6Q2O - chains A and E of the 6 polymer chains in the assembly; structure by electron microscopy, 3.65 A resolution.

== Chain A ==
Molecule: Neurturin
Organism: Homo sapiens
UniProt: Q99748 (NRTN_HUMAN); residues 96-197 here = UniProt positions 96-197
Amino-acid sequence (102 residues; numbered 96 to 197; the number before each row is that of its first residue):
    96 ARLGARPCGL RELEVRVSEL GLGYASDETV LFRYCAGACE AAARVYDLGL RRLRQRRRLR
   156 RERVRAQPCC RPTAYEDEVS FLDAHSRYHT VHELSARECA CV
Disordered / not traced: 96-99
Disulfides: Cys-103/Cys-165, Cys-130/Cys-194, Cys-134/Cys-196
Curated features (UniProtKB/Swiss-Prot):
  - binding site (heparan sulfate group): Arg-149, Arg-158, Arg-160, Gln-162
What the authors report for this chain:
  - mutagenesis - R101E/R155E: increased localization to EEA1
  - mutagenesis - R101E/R155E: abolished binding to Proto-oncogene tyrosine-protein kinase receptor Ret (chain E)

== Chain E ==
Molecule: Proto-oncogene tyrosine-protein kinase receptor Ret
Organism: Homo sapiens
Notes: EC 2.7.10.1
UniProt: P07949 (RET_HUMAN), isoform P07949-2; numbering as in UniProt (aligned over 29-635)
Amino-acid sequence (617 residues; each row starts with the number of its first residue):
    29 LYFSRDAYWE KLYVDQAAGT PLLYVHALRD APEEVPSFRL GQHLYGTYRT RLHENNWICI
    89 QEDTGLLYLN RSLDHSSWEK LSVRNHGFPL LTVYLKVFLS PTSLREGECQ WPGCARVYFS
   149 FFNTSFPACS SLKPRELCFP ETRPSFRIRE NRPPGTFHQF RLLPVQFLCP NISVAYRLLE
   209 GEGLPFRCAP DSLEVSTRWA LDREQREKYE LVAVCTVHAG AREEVVMVPF PVTVYDEDDS
   269 APTFPAGVDT ASAVVEFKRK EDTVVATLRV FDADVVPASG ELVRRYTSTL LPGDTWAQQT
   329 FRVEHWPNET SVQANGSFVR ATVHDYRLVL NRNLSISENR TMQLAVLVND SDFQGPGAGV
   389 LLLHFNVSVL PVSLHLPSTY SLSVSRRARR FAQIGKVCVE NCQAFSGINV QYKLHSSGAN
   449 CSTLGVVTSA EDTSGILFVN DTKALRRPKC AELHYMVVAT DQQTSRQAQA QLLVTVEGSY
   509 VAEEAGCPLS CAVSKRRLEC EECGGLGSPT GRCEWRQGDG KGITRNFSTC SPSTKTCPDG
   569 HCDVVETQDI NICPQDCLRG SIVGGHEPGE PRGIKAGYGT CNCFPEEEKC FCEPEDIQDP
   629 LCDELCRGTH HHHHHHH
Disordered / not traced: 129-136, 208-210, 247-250, 380-386, 623-645
Construct notes: conflict His-114 (Arg in P07949); expression tag (636-645)
Disulfides: Cys-137/Cys-142, Cys-157/Cys-197, Cys-166/Cys-243, Cys-426/Cys-430, Cys-449/Cys-478, Cys-515/Cys-531, Cys-519/Cys-541, Cys-528/Cys-558, Cys-565/Cys-581, Cys-570/Cys-585, Cys-609/Cys-620, Cys-611/Cys-618
Glycans and other covalent adducts: N-acetylglucosamine (NAG) linked to Asn-336, Asn-361, Asn-367, Asn-377, Asn-394, Asn-468
Ion coordination: Ca2+ site 1: Glu-178, Asn-179, Asp-230, Glu-232, Asp-267; Ca2+ site 2: Glu-232, Asp-264, Glu-265, Asp-267, Asp-302; Ca2+ site 3: Asp-266, Ser-268, Asp-300, Asp-302, Tyr-314, Asp-378; Ca2+ site 4: Thr-564, Asp-567, His-569, Glu-574, Asp-584
Curated features (UniProtKB/Swiss-Prot):
  - binding site (Ca(2+)): Glu-178, Asn-179, Asp-230, Glu-232, Asp-264, Glu-265, Asp-266, Asp-267, Ser-268, Asp-300, Asp-302, Asp-378, Thr-564, Cys-565, Asp-567, His-569, Glu-574, Asp-584
  - site: Arg-587, Gly-588 (Breakpoint for translocation to form the TRIM27/RET oncogene)
  - glycosylation (N-linked (GlcNAc...) asparagine): Asn-98, Asn-151, Asn-199, Asn-336, Asn-343, Asn-361, Asn-367, Asn-377, Asn-394, Asn-448, Asn-468, Asn-554

== How chain A and chain E interact ==
Residue-residue contacts (7):
  Leu-117(A) / Gly-593(E)
  Leu-117(A) / Tyr-606(E)
  Gly-118(A) / Ile-551(E)
  Gly-118(A) / Tyr-606(E)
  Tyr-119(A) / Ile-551(E)  hydrophobic
  Tyr-119(A) / Gly-593(E)
  Tyr-119(A) / His-594(E)
Also at the interface, not in a pair above, chain A (4 interface residues in all): Gly-116
Also at the interface, not in a pair above, chain E (5 interface residues in all): Gly-592

== Overview ==
4 residues of chain A face 5 of chain E across their interface. Covalently linked N-acetylglucosamine: at
Asn-336(E), Asn-361(E), Asn-367(E), Asn-377(E), Asn-394(E) and Asn-468(E). The paper reports that R101E/R155E
of chain A increase localization to EEA1; R101E/R155E of chain A abolish binding to Proto-oncogene
tyrosine-protein kinase receptor Ret (chain E).
Chain A is Neurturin and chain E is Proto-oncogene tyrosine-protein kinase receptor Ret, both from Homo
sapiens; the structure, Cryo-EM structure of RET/GFRa2/NRTN extracellular complex. The 3D refinement was
applied with C2 symmetry, was determined by electron microscopy, deposited together with 6Q2J, 6Q2N, 6Q2R and
6Q2S.
